6DTI - chains A and K of the 23 polymer chains in the assembly; structure by X-ray diffraction, 3.54 A resolution.

== Chain A ==
Molecule: 16s rRNA
From: Thermus thermophilus HB8
Sequence (1507 nucleotides; numbered 5 to 1512; 1 number in that range is skipped by the numbering (no residue carries it; nothing is unmodelled there); the number before each row is that of its first residue):
     5 UGGAGAGUUU GAUCCUGGCU CAGGGUGAAC GCUGGCGGCG UGCCUAAGAC AUGCAAGUCG
    65 UGCGGGCCGC GGGGUUUUAC UCCGUGGUCA GCGGCGGACG GGUGAGUAAC GCGUGGGUGA
   125 CCUACCCGGA AGAGGGGGAC AACCCGGGGA AACUCGGGCU AAUCCCCCAU GUGGACCCGC
   185 CCCUU
   191 GGGGUGUGUC CAAAGGGCUU UGCCCGCUUC CGGAUGGGCC CGCGUCCCAU CAGCUAGUUG
   251 GUGGGGUAAU GGCCCACCAA GGCGACGACG GGUAGCCGGU CUGAGAGGAU GGCCGGCCAC
   311 AGGGGCACUG AGACACGGGC CCCACUCCUA CGGGAGGCAG CAGUUAGGAA UCUUCCGCAA
   371 UGGGCGCAAG CCUGACGGAG CGACGCCGCU UGGAGGAAGA AGCCCUUCGG GGUGUAAACU
   431 CCUGAACCCG GGACGAAACC CCCGACGAGG GGACUGACGG UACCGGGGUA AUAGCGCCGG
   491 CCAACUCCGU GCCAGCAGCC GCGGUAAUAC GGAGGGCGCG AGCGUUACCC GGAUUCACUG
   551 GGCGUAAAGG GCGUGUAGGC GGCCUGGGGC GUCCCAUGUG AAAGACCACG GCUCAACCGU
   611 GGGGGAGCGU GGGAUACGCU CAGGCUAGAC GGUGGGAGAG GGUGGUGGAA UUCCCGGAGU
   671 AGCGGUGAAA UGCGCAGAUA CCGGGAGGAA CGCCGAUGGC GAAGGCAGCC ACCUGGUCCA
   731 CCCGUGACGC UGAGGCGCGA AAGCGUGGGG AGCAAACCGG AUUAGAUACC CGGGUAGUCC
   791 ACGCCCUAAA CGAUGCGCGC UAGGUCUCUG GGUCUCCUGG GGGCCGAAGC UAACGCGUUA
   851 AGCGCGCCGC CUGGGGAGUA CGGCCGCAAG GCUGAAACUC AAAGGAAUUG ACGGGGGCCC
   911 GCACAAGCGG UGGAGCAUGU GGUUUAAUUC GAAGCAACGC GAAGAACCUU ACCAGGCCUU
   971 GACAUGCUAG GAACCCGGGU GAAAGCCUGG GGUGCCCCGG GGAGCCCUAG CACAGGUGCU
  1031 GCAUGGCCGU CGUCAGCUCG UGCCGUGAGG UGUUGGGUUA AGUCCCGCAA CGAGCGCAAC
  1091 CCCCGCCGUU AGUUGCCAGC GGUUCGGCCG GGCACUCUAA CGGGACUGCC CGCGAAAGCG
  1151 GGAGGAAGGA GGGGACGACG UCUGGUCAGC AUGGCCCUUA CGGCCUGGGC GACACACGUG
  1211 CUACAAUGCC CACUACAAAG CGAUGCCACC CGGCAACGGG GAGCUAAUCG CAAAAAGGUG
  1271 GGCCCAGUUC GGAUUGGGGU CUGCAACCCG ACCCCAUGAA GCCGGAAUCG CUAGUAAUCG
  1331 CGGAUCAGCA UGCCGCGGUG AAUACGUUCC CGGGCCUUGU ACACACCGCC CGUCACGCCA
  1391 UGGGAGCGGG CUCUACCCGA AGUCGCCGGG AGCCUACGGG CAGGCGCCGA GGGUAGGGCC
  1451 CGUGACUGGG GCGAAGUCGU AACAAGGUAG CUGUACCGGA AGGUGCGGCU GGAUCACUUU
  1511 CU
Ion coordination: Mg2+ site 1 near U14 (its only coordinating residue here); Mg2+ site 2 near G21 (its only coordinating residue here); Mg2+ site 3: C48, U49; Mg2+ site 4 near A53 (its only coordinating residue here); Mg2+ site 5: U62, G98; Mg2+ site 6: G70, U92; Mg2+ site 7: G100, G322; Mg2+ site 8: A102, G327; Mg2+ site 9: A109, G110, G285; Mg2+ site 10: C114, G117, U118, G232; Mg2+ site 11: C168, C169; Mg2+ site 12 near A202 (its only coordinating residue here); 42 more Mg2+ sites not listed
Residues lining bound ligands: paromomycin (PAR): G1382, U1383, C1384, A1385, C1386, G1461, C1462, G1463, A1464, A1465, G1466, U1467, C1468

== Chain K ==
Molecule: 30S ribosomal protein S11
From: Thermus thermophilus HB8
UniProtKB: P80376 (RS11_THET8); residues 1-129 here = UniProt positions 1-129
Sequence (129 residues; each row starts with the number of its first residue):
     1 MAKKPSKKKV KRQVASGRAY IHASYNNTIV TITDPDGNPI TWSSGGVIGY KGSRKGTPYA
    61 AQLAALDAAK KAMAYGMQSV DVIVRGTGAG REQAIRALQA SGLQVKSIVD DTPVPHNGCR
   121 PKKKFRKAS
Not modelled in the structure: 1-10

== Interface between chain A and chain K ==
Contacting residue pairs (79):
  G658(A) - His116(K)  base contact
  A659(A) - Val114(K)  hydrogen bond to the sugar
  A659(A) - Pro115(K)  base contact
  A659(A) - His116(K)  hydrogen bond to the sugar
  A660(A) - Pro113(K)  sugar contact
  A660(A) - Pro115(K)  sugar contact
  A660(A) - Cys119(K)  base contact
  U661(A) - Cys119(K)  base contact
  G667(A) - Asn38(K)  hydrogen bond to the base
  G667(A) - Pro39(K)  base contact
  A668(A) - Arg12(K)  phosphate contact
  A668(A) - Asn38(K)  sugar contact
  A668(A) - Pro39(K)  hydrogen bond to the sugar
  G669(A) - Pro39(K)  sugar contact
  G669(A) - Trp42(K)  sugar contact
  U670(A) - Trp42(K)  hydrogen bond to the sugar
  G672(A) - Trp42(K)  sugar contact
  G672(A) - Ser44(K)  hydrogen bond to the phosphate
  G672(A) - Gly46(K)  sugar contact
  G672(A) - Val47(K)  phosphate contact
  G672(A) - Lys51(K)  sugar contact
  C673(A) - Asn27(K)  hydrogen bond to the phosphate
  C673(A) - Ser44(K)  hydrogen bond to the phosphate
  C673(A) - Gly45(K)  phosphate contact
  C673(A) - Gly46(K)  hydrogen bond to the phosphate
  C673(A) - Lys51(K)  salt bridge to the phosphate
  C673(A) - Lys55(K)  salt bridge to the phosphate
  G674(A) - Ser24(K)  phosphate contact
  G674(A) - Asn27(K)  hydrogen bond to the phosphate
  G674(A) - Lys55(K)  hydrogen bond to the base
  G675(A) - Asn26(K)  hydrogen bond to the phosphate
  G675(A) - Gly52(K)  base contact
  G675(A) - Lys55(K)  base contact
  G675(A) - Lys124(K)  phosphate contact
  U676(A) - Asn26(K)  hydrogen bond to the phosphate
  U676(A) - Gly52(K)  base contact
  U676(A) - Ser53(K)  base contact
  U676(A) - Lys124(K)  salt bridge to the phosphate
  A678(A) - Ser53(K)  phosphate contact
  A679(A) - Lys51(K)  phosphate contact
  A679(A) - Ser53(K)  hydrogen bond to the phosphate
  A679(A) - Arg54(K)  salt bridge to the phosphate
  A688(A) - Trp42(K)  base contact
  A690(A) - Ile29(K)  sugar contact
  A690(A) - Thr31(K)  hydrogen bond to the sugar
  C691(A) - Tyr20(K)  hydrogen bond to the phosphate
  C691(A) - Gly37(K)  hydrogen bond to the sugar
  C691(A) - Pro39(K)  base contact
  C691(A) - Arg85(K)  salt bridge to the phosphate
  C692(A) - Tyr20(K)  sugar contact
  C692(A) - Asp36(K)  hydrogen bond to the sugar
  C692(A) - Gly37(K)  sugar contact
  C692(A) - Asn38(K)  base contact
  C692(A) - Arg85(K)  salt bridge to the phosphate
  G698(A) - Cys119(K)  base contact
  A699(A) - Gly118(K)  base contact
  A700(A) - Asn117(K)  hydrogen bond to the sugar
  A700(A) - Gly118(K)  sugar contact
  C701(A) - His116(K)  sugar contact
  C701(A) - Asn117(K)  sugar contact
  G702(A) - Pro115(K)  sugar contact
  G702(A) - His116(K)  stacking on the base
  G702(A) - Asn117(K)  sugar contact
  G762(A) - Cys119(K)  sugar contact
  G762(A) - Arg120(K)  hydrogen bond to the sugar
  C763(A) - Arg120(K)  hydrogen bond to the sugar
  C763(A) - Pro121(K)  sugar contact
  C763(A) - Lys122(K)  salt bridge to the phosphate
  C763(A) - Lys123(K)  phosphate contact
  A764(A) - Lys122(K)  phosphate contact
  A764(A) - Lys123(K)  hydrogen bond to the phosphate
  C781(A) - Lys124(K)  phosphate contact
  G782(A) - Lys122(K)  phosphate contact
  G783(A) - Lys122(K)  salt bridge to the phosphate
  G1495(A) - Lys123(K)  salt bridge to the phosphate
  C1496(A) - Arg120(K)  salt bridge to the phosphate
  C1496(A) - Lys123(K)  salt bridge to the phosphate
  G1497(A) - Arg120(K)  salt bridge to the phosphate
  G1497(A) - Arg126(K)  salt bridge to the phosphate
Interface residues without a listed pair, chain A (38 interface residues in all): A671, U689, A761, C780, G1502
Interface residues without a listed pair, chain K (40 interface residues in all): Arg18, His22, Thr33, Ile40, Ser129

== Overview ==
38 residues of chain A face 40 of chain K across their interface, with 22 hydrogen bonds, 13 salt bridges and
1 aromatic stacking contact. Among the polar pairs are G667(A)-Asn38(K), G674(A)-Lys55(K) and
A659(A)-Val114(K). Ligands of chain A: paromomycin.
Here chain A is 16s rRNA and chain K is 30S ribosomal protein S11, both from Thermus thermophilus HB8. Entry
6DTI (Structure of the Thermus thermophilus 30S ribosomal subunit complexed with an unmodifed anticodon stem
loop (ASL) ...) was determined by X-ray diffraction, deposited together with 6MKN, 6MPF and 6MPI.
